PDB entry 6SJA | X-ray diffraction, 1.50 A resolution | chains A and B

[Chain A]
Protein: Maltose/maltodextrin-binding periplasmic protein, Interferon regulatory factor 3
Organism: Escherichia coli
UniProt: chimeric construct of P0AEX9, Q14653: residues 2-362 from P0AEX9 (MALE_ECOLI) positions 27-387 (UniProt number = residue number + 25); residues 2137-2148 from Q14653 positions 137-148 (UniProt number = residue number - 2000)
Amino-acid sequence (383 residues; each row starts with the number of its first residue; note: 1765 numbers in that range are skipped by the numbering (no residue carries them; nothing is unmodelled there)):
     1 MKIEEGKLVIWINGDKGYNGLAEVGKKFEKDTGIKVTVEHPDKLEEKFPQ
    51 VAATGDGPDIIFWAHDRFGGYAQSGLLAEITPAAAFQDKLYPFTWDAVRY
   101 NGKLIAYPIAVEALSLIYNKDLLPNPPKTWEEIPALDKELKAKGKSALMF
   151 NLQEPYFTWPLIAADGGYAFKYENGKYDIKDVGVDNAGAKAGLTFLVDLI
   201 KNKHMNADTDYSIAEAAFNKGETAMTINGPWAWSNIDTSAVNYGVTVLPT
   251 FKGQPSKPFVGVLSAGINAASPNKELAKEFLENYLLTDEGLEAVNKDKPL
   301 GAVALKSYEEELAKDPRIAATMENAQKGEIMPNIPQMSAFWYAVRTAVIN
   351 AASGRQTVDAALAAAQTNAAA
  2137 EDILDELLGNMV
Sequence notes: initiating methionine (1); conflict A83 (Asp108 in P0AEX9); engineered mutation A84 (Lys109 in P0AEX9), A240 (Lys265 in P0AEX9), A360 (Glu385 in P0AEX9); linker (363-371)
Curated features (UniProtKB/Swiss-Prot):
  - motif: I2139 to V2148 (Nuclear export signal)

[Chain B]
Protein: Protein E6
Organism: Human papillomavirus type 16
UniProt: P03126 (VE6_HPV16); residues 1000-1151 here correspond to UniProt positions 7-158 (UniProt number = residue number - 993)
Amino-acid sequence (153 residues; numbered 999 to 1151; the number before each row is that of its first residue):
   999 GAMFQDPQERPRKLPQLCTELQTTIHDIILECVYCKQQLLRREVYDFARR
  1049 DLCIVYRDGNPYAVCDKCLKFYSKISEYRHYSYSLYGTTLEQQYNKPLSD
  1099 LLIRCINCQKPLSPEEKQRHLDKKQRFHNIRGRWTGRCMSCSRSSRTRRE
  1149 TQL
Disordered / not traced: 999-1006, 1141-1151
Sequence notes: expression tag (999); engineered mutation R1047 (Phe54 in P03126), S1080 (Cys87 in P03126), S1097 (Cys104 in P03126), S1111 (Cys118 in P03126), S1140 (Cys147 in P03126)
Metal / ion sites: Zn2+ site 1: C1030, C1033, C1063, C1066; Zn2+ site 2: C1103, C1106, C1136, C1139

[Interface between chain A and chain B]
Pairs across the interface (41; chain A residue first):
  Q366(A) with R1055(B)
  T367(A) with Y1032(B)
  N368(A) with Y1070(B)
  A370(A) with R1055(B)
  A371(A) with Y1032(B), hydrogen bond (backbone-side chain); Y1070(B), hydrophobic
  E2137(A) with S1074(B), hydrogen bond; H1078(B), salt bridge; R1129(B), salt bridge
  I2139(A) with V1031(B), hydrophobic; Y1032(B); R1055(B)
  L2140(A) with Y1032(B), hydrogen bond (backbone-side chain); L1067(B), hydrophobic; Y1070(B); S1071(B); S1074(B); R1131(B)
  D2141(A) with R1129(B), salt bridge; R1131(B), salt bridge
  E2142(A) with R1010(B), salt bridge; C1051(B); V1053(B)
  L2143(A) with Y1032(B), hydrophobic; L1050(B); C1051(B), hydrogen bond (backbone-backbone); V1053(B), hydrophobic; V1062(B), hydrophobic
  L2144(A) with L1050(B), hydrophobic; R1102(B), hydrogen bond (backbone-side chain); Q1107(B); R1131(B)
  G2145(A) with C1051(B), hydrogen bond (backbone-side chain); L1100(B); R1102(B), hydrogen bond (backbone-side chain)
  N2146(A) with L1100(B)
  M2147(A) with R1010(B); K1011(B); C1051(B), hydrophobic
  V2148(A) with R1010(B); K1011(B)
Interface residues without a listed pair, chain A (17 interface residues in all): D2138
Interface residues without a listed pair, chain B (24 interface residues in all): Q1014, K1034, F1045, A1061, I1073

[Summary]
Chain A and chain B form an interface of 17 and 24 residues respectively; the contacts include 7 hydrogen
bonds and 5 salt bridges. Polar contacts include E2137(A)-H1078(B), E2137(A)-R1129(B) and D2141(A)-R1129(B).
C1030(B), C1033(B), C1063(B) and C1066(B) coordinate Zn2+ site 1.
Here chain A is Maltose/maltodextrin-binding periplasmic protein, Interferon regulatory factor 3 (Escherichia
coli) and chain B is Protein E6 (Human papillomavirus type 16). Entry 6SJA (Structure of HPV16 E6 oncoprotein
in complex with IRF3 LxxLL motif) was determined by X-ray diffraction.
